7SEY - chain A; structure by X-ray diffraction, 2.39 A resolution.

[Chain A]
Molecule: Histidine N-alpha-methyltransferase
Source organism: Mycobacterium tuberculosis
Notes: EC 2.1.1.44
UniProt: A0A045KE74 (A0A045KE74_MYCTX); residues 3-321 here = UniProt positions 3-321
Chain sequence (321 residues; each row starts with the number of its first residue):
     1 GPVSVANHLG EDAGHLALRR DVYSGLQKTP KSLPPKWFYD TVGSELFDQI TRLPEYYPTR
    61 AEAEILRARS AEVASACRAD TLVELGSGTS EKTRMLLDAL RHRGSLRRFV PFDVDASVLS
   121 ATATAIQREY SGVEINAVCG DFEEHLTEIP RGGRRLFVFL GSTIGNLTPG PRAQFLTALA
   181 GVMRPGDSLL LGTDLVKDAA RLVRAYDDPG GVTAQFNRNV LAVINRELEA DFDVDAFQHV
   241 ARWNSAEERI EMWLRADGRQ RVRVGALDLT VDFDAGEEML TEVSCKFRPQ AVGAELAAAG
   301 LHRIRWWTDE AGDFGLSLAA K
Sequence notes: expression tag (1-2)
Residues lining bound ligands: SGH (92W; 2-amino-1-[(3S)-3-methyl-4-(4-methylisoquinoline-5-sulfonyl)-1,4-diazepan-1-yl]ethan-1-one): Y39, F47, Y56, L85, G86, D113, V114, F142, F159, G161, S162, T163, N166, Y206, E282, S284
From the paper describing this entry:
  - binding site for SGH: Y206, E282, S284

[Overview]
Bound to chain A: SGH. The paper reports a binding site for SGH at Y206, E282 and S284.
Chain A is Histidine N-alpha-methyltransferase (Mycobacterium tuberculosis); the structure, M. tb EgtD in
complex with SGH, was determined by X-ray diffraction, deposited together with 7SCF, 7SEW, 7SEX, 7SF4 and
7SF5.
